PDB entry 3HUJ | X-ray diffraction, 2.50 A resolution | chains A and G of the 4 polymer chains in the assembly

== Chain A ==
Name: T-cell surface glycoprotein CD1d
From: Homo sapiens
Reference sequence: P15813 (CD1D_HUMAN); residues 3-277 here correspond to UniProt positions 21-295 (UniProt number = residue number + 18)
Amino-acid sequence (284 residues; numbered 0 to 283; the number before each row is that of its first residue; numbering starts at 0):
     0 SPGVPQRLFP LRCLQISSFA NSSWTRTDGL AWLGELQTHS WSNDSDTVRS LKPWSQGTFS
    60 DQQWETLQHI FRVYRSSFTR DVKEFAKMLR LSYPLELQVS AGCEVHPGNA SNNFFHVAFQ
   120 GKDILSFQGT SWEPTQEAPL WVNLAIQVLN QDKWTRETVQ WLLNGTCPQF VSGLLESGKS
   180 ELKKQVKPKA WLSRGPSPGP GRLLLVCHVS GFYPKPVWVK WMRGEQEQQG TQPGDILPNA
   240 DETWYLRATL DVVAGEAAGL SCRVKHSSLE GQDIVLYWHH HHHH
Disordered / not traced: 0-5, 281-283
Disulfides: Cys102-Cys166, Cys206-Cys261
Covalently attached groups: N-acetylglucosamine (NAG) linked to Asn20, Asn42
Differences from the reference sequence: expression tag (0-2, 278-283)
Small-molecule neighbours: AGH (n-{(1S,2R,3S)-1-[(alpha-D-galactopyranosyloxy)methyl]-2,3-dihydroxyheptadecyl}hexacosanamide): Leu10, Cys12, Leu13, Gln14, Gly28, Leu29, Ala30, His38, Trp40, Val47, Trp63, Ile69, Phe70, Val72, Tyr73, Ser76, Phe77, Asp80, Val81, Phe84, Leu90, Leu96, Ala100, Gly101, Phe114, Val116, Ile123, Leu124, Trp131, Trp140, Leu148, Asp151, Trp153, Thr154, Thr157, Val158, Leu161, Leu162, Cys166, Phe169
Curated features (UniProtKB/Swiss-Prot):
  - binding site (a D-galactosylceramide): Asp80, Asp151 to Thr154
  - glycosylation (N-linked (GlcNAc...) asparagine): Asn20, Asn42, Asn108, Asn163
Reported in the primary citation:
  - binding site for AGH: Trp153

== Chain G ==
Name: NKT15 T cell receptor alpha-chain
From: Homo sapiens
Amino-acid sequence (209 residues; each row starts with the number of its first residue; note: 3 numbers in that range are skipped by the numbering (no residue carries them; nothing is unmodelled there); numbers below 1 keep their minus sign (Met-1 is residue -1)):
    -1 MKNQVEQSPQ SLIILEGKNC TLQCNYTVSP FSNLRWYKQD TGRGPVSLTI MTFSENTKSN
    59 GR
    62 YTATLDADTK QSSLHITASQ LSDSASYICV VSDRGSTLG
   103 RLYFGRGTQL TVWPDIQNPD PAVYQLRDSK SSDKSVCLFT DFDSQTNVSQ SKDSDVYITD
   163 KCVLDMRSMD FKSNSAVAWS NKSDFACANA FNNSIIPEDT FFPSPESS
Disordered / not traced: -1 to 0, 136, 207-210
Disulfides: Cys22-Cys90, Cys139-Cys189
Small-molecule neighbours: AGH (n-{(1S,2R,3S)-1-[(alpha-D-galactopyranosyloxy)methyl]-2,3-dihydroxyheptadecyl}hexacosanamide): Pro28, Phe29, Ser30, Asp94, Arg95, Gly96
Reported in the primary citation:
  - binding site for AGH: Pro28, Asp94, Arg95, Gly96

== Chain A / chain G interface ==
Contacting residue pairs (21):
  Val72(A) with Pro28(G), hydrophobic
  Ser76(A) with Pro28(G); Arg95(G), hydrogen bond (backbone-side chain)
  Arg79(A) with Asp94(G), salt bridge; Arg95(G); Gly100(G); Arg103(G); Tyr105(G)
  Asp80(A) with Arg95(G), salt bridge; Leu99(G)
  Glu83(A) with Leu99(G)
  Phe84(A) with Leu99(G), hydrophobic
  Met87(A) with Leu99(G), hydrophobic
  Val147(A) with Ser97(G); Thr98(G); Leu99(G), hydrophobic
  Gln150(A) with Gly96(G); Ser97(G); Thr98(G), hydrogen bond
  Asp151(A) with Gly96(G)
  Trp153(A) with Phe51(G)
The authors on this interface:
  - specific contacts: Asp94(G)-Arg79(A), Arg95(G)-Asp80(A), Arg95(G)-Arg79(A), Arg95(G)-Ser76(A), Ser97(G)-Val147(A), Leu99(G)-Val147(A)
  - interface residues, chain G: Leu99(G)

== In short ==
The chain A/chain G interface involves 11 residues from each chain, with 2 hydrogen bonds and 2 salt bridges.
Among the polar pairs are Arg79(A)-Asp94(G), Asp80(A)-Arg95(G) and Ser76(A)-Arg95(G). The paper describes
contacts between Asp94(G) and Arg79(A), Arg95(G) and Asp80(A) and Arg95(G) and Arg79(A) among others. From the
paper: a binding site for AGH at Trp153(A) and Pro28(G) among others; the interface residue Leu99(G).
Chain A is T-cell surface glycoprotein CD1d and chain G is NKT15 T cell receptor alpha-chain, both from Homo
sapiens; the structure, Crystal structure of human CD1d-alpha-Galactosylceramide in complex with
semi-invariant NKT cell receptor, was determined by X-ray diffraction (same publication as 3HE6 and 3HE7).
